Entry 1SLA (X-ray diffraction, 2.45 A resolution); this record covers chains A and B.

# Chain A (and B)
Name: Bovine galectin-1
Organism: Bos taurus
Notes: chain B of this document is another copy of the same molecule, construct and numbering; everything in this record applies to it too
UniProtKB: P11116 (LEG1_BOVIN); numbering as in UniProt (aligned over 1-134)
Amino-acid sequence (134 residues; row label = number of the first residue in the row):
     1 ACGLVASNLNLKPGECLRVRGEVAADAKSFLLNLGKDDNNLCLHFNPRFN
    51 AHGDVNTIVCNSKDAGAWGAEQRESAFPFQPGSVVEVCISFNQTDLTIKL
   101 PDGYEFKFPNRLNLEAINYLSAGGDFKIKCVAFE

# Chain A / chain B interface
Residue-residue contacts - 26 pairs, chain A then chain B:
  Cys2(A) - Asn8(B)  hydrogen bond (backbone-side chain)
  Gly3(A) - Asn8(B)  hydrogen bond (backbone-side chain)
  Leu4(A) - Ser7(B)
  Leu4(A) - Asn8(B)
  Leu4(A) - Leu9(B)  hydrophobic
  Leu4(A) - Phe133(B)  hydrophobic
  Val5(A) - Val5(B)
  Val5(A) - Ala6(B)
  Val5(A) - Ser7(B)  hydrogen bond (backbone-backbone)
  Val5(A) - Asn8(B)
  Ala6(A) - Val5(B)
  Ser7(A) - Leu4(B)
  Ser7(A) - Val5(B)  hydrogen bond (backbone-backbone)
  Asn8(A) - Ala1(B)
  Asn8(A) - Gly3(B)
  Asn8(A) - Val5(B)
  Leu9(A) - Leu4(B)  hydrophobic
  Ile128(A) - Phe133(B)
  Lys129(A) - Ala132(B)
  Lys129(A) - Phe133(B)  hydrogen bond (backbone-backbone)
  Cys130(A) - Cys130(B)  hydrophobic
  Cys130(A) - Val131(B)
  Val131(A) - Cys130(B)
  Val131(A) - Val131(B)  hydrogen bond (backbone-backbone)
  Ala132(A) - Lys129(B)
  Phe133(A) - Lys129(B)  hydrogen bond (backbone-backbone)
Other interface residues (no listed pair), chain B (15 interface residues in all): Ile128, Glu134

# Overview
The interface between chain A and chain B involves 14 residues on one side and 15 on the other, with 7
hydrogen bonds. Polar pairs include Cys2(A)-Asn8(B), Gly3(A)-Asn8(B) and Val5(A)-Ser7(B).
Chain A and chain B are both Bovine galectin-1 (Bos taurus); the structure, X-ray crystallography reveals
crosslinking of mammalian lectin (GALECTIN-1) by biantennary complex type saccharides, was determined by X-ray
diffraction, deposited together with 1SLB and 1SLC.
